3NW3 - chains A and B of the 4 polymer chains in the assembly; structure by X-ray diffraction, 2.50 A resolution.

[Chain A (and B)]
Name: Peptidoglycan recognition protein 1
Source organism: Camelus dromedarius
Notes: chain B of this document is another copy of the same molecule, construct and numbering; everything in this record applies to it too
UniProt: Q9GK12 (PGRP1_CAMDR); residues 1-171 here correspond to UniProt positions 23-193 (UniProt number = residue number + 22)
Chain sequence (171 residues; row label = number of the first residue in the row):
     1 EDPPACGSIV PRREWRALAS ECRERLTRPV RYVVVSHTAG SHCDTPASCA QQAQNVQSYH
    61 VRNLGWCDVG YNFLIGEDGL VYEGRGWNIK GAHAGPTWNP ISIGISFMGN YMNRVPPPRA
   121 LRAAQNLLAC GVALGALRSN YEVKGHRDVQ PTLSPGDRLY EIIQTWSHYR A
Cystine bridges: C6-C130, C22-C67, C43-C49
What the authors report for this chain:
  - binding site for D-glutamine: D148

[Chain A / chain B interface]
Residue-residue contacts - 30 pairs, chain A then chain B:
  G7(A) with N126(B), hydrogen bond (backbone-side chain)
  S8(A) with R122(B); A123(B); N126(B), hydrogen bond
  I9(A) with R122(B), hydrogen bond (backbone-side chain)
  V10(A) with R122(B)
  E14(A) with R119(B), salt bridge; R122(B), salt bridge
  D44(A) with P46(B)
  P46(A) with D44(B); D78(B); R119(B)
  D78(A) with P46(B); L80(B)
  G79(A) with L80(B)
  L80(A) with D78(B); G79(B); L80(B), hydrophobic
  P118(A) with E14(B)
  R119(A) with P46(B)
  R122(A) with S8(B); I9(B), hydrogen bond (side chain-backbone); V10(B); P11(B); E14(B), salt bridge
  A123(A) with S8(B)
  N126(A) with A5(B), hydrogen bond (side chain-backbone); C6(B); G7(B), hydrogen bond (side chain-backbone); S8(B)
Interface residues without a listed pair, chain A (18 interface residues in all): P11, T45, Q125
Interface residues without a listed pair, chain B (20 interface residues in all): P4, T45, P118

[In short]
18 residues of chain A face 20 of chain B across their interface, with 6 hydrogen bonds and 3 salt bridges.
Polar contacts include E14(A)-R119(B), E14(A)-R122(B) and G7(A)-N126(B). From the paper: a binding site for
D-glutamine at D148(A).
Chain A and chain B are both Peptidoglycan recognition protein 1 (Camelus dromedarius); the structure, Crystal
structure of the complex of peptidoglycan recognition protein (PGRP-S) with the PGN Fragment at 2.5 ..., was
determined by X-ray diffraction, deposited together with 3NG4.
